6K0A - chains C and E of the 12 polymer chains in the assembly; structure by electron microscopy, 4.60 A resolution (low resolution: residue-level contacts below are approximate; hydrogen-bond / salt-bridge calls are withheld).

# Chain C
Protein: Ribonuclease P protein component 3
Organism: Methanocaldococcus jannaschii (strain ATCC 43067 / DSM 2661 / JAL-1 / JCM 10045 / NBRC 100440)
Notes: EC 3.1.26.5; fragment: Rpp30
UniProtKB: Q58539 (RNP3_METJA); residue numbers follow UniProt; this construct covers 1-232
Chain sequence (232 residues; numbered 1 to 232; the number before each row is that of its first residue):
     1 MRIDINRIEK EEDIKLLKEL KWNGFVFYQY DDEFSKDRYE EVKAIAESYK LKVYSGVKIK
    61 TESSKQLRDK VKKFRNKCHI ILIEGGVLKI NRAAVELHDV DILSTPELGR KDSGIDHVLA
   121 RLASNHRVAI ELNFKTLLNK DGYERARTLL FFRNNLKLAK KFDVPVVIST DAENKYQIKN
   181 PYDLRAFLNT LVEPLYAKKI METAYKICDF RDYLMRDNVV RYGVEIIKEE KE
Not modelled in the structure: 1, 228-232
Reported in the primary citation:
  - binding site for RPR: Lys198

# Chain E
Protein: Ribonuclease P protein component 1
Organism: Methanocaldococcus jannaschii (strain ATCC 43067 / DSM 2661 / JAL-1 / JCM 10045 / NBRC 100440)
Notes: EC 3.1.26.5; fragment: Rpp29
UniProtKB: Q57903 (RNP1_METJA); residues 1-95 here = UniProt positions 1-95
Chain sequence (95 residues; each row starts with the number of its first residue):
     1 MITPHNILRH ELIGLKVEIV EAKNKAMIGI KGKVVDETRN TLVIEKEDGR EVVIPKDIAV
    61 FLFQLKGCKV KVDGRLLIGR PEERLKKKIK ILYPY

# Interface between chain C and chain E
Contacting residue pairs (16):
  His98(C) with Tyr93(E)
  Arg127(C) with Tyr93(E); Tyr95(E)
  Lys206(C) with Tyr95(E)
  Ile207(C) with Tyr95(E)
  Phe210(C) with Tyr93(E); Pro94(E); Tyr95(E)
  Tyr222(C) with Asp73(E); Pro94(E)
  Gly223(C) with Lys71(E)
  Val224(C) with Lys71(E)
  Glu225(C) with Pro4(E)
  Ile226(C) with Lys69(E)
  Ile227(C) with Cys68(E); Lys69(E)
Interface residues without a listed pair, chain C (12 interface residues in all): Arg221
Interface residues without a listed pair, chain E (12 interface residues in all): Leu8, Leu76, Ile89, Leu92

# Summary
Chain C and chain E each contribute 12 residues to their interface. The paper reports a binding site for RPR
at Lys198(C).
Here chain C is Ribonuclease P protein component 3 and chain E is Ribonuclease P protein component 1, both
from Methanocaldococcus jannaschii (strain ATCC 43067 / DSM 2661 / JAL-1 / JCM 10045 / NBRC 100440). Entry
6K0A (cryo-EM structure of an archaeal Ribonuclease P) was determined by electron microscopy together with
6K0B from the same study.
